7YVK - chains H and I of the 9 polymer chains in the assembly; structure by electron microscopy, 3.20 A resolution.

# Chain H
Name: TH272 Fab heavy chain
Organism: Homo sapiens
Notes: antibody fragment or engineered binder
Amino-acid sequence (119 residues; each row starts with the number of its first residue):
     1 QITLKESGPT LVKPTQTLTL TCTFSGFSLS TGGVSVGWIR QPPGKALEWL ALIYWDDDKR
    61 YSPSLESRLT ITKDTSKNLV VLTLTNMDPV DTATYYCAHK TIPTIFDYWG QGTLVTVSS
Unresolved in the structure: 1
Disulfide bonds: Cys22-Cys97

# Chain I
Name: TH272 Fab light chain
Organism: Homo sapiens
Notes: antibody fragment or engineered binder
Amino-acid sequence (109 residues; numbered 1 to 109; the number before each row is that of its first residue):
     1 QSALTQPASV SGSPGQSITI SCTATSSDVG AYQYVSWYQQ YPGKAPKLMI YEVSKRPSGV
    61 SNRFSGSKSG NTASLTISGL QAEDDAYYYC NSYTTSSVVF GGGTKLTVL
Unresolved in the structure: 1
Disulfide bonds: Cys22-Cys90

# How chain H and chain I interact
Pairs across the interface - 17 pairs, chain H then chain I:
  Ile39(H) - Phe100(I)  hydrophobic
  Ala46(H) - Tyr89(I)  hydrophobic
  Trp49(H) - Ser97(I)
  Trp49(H) - Val98(I)  hydrophobic
  Lys100(H) - Tyr93(I)
  Ile102(H) - Tyr93(I)
  Pro103(H) - Tyr34(I)  hydrophobic
  Thr104(H) - Leu48(I)
  Thr104(H) - Tyr51(I)
  Ile105(H) - Ser36(I)
  Ile105(H) - Tyr38(I)  hydrogen bond (backbone-side chain)
  Ile105(H) - Tyr93(I)  hydrophobic
  Phe106(H) - Tyr38(I)  hydrogen bond (backbone-side chain)
  Asp107(H) - Leu48(I)
  Trp109(H) - Tyr38(I)
  Trp109(H) - Pro46(I)
  Gly110(H) - Ala45(I)
Interface residues without a listed pair, chain H (19 interface residues in all): Gln41, Lys45, Leu47, Pro63, Tyr96, Thr101, Gln111
Interface residues without a listed pair, chain I (17 interface residues in all): Lys44, Asn91, Ser96, Gly101, Gly102

# Summary
Chain H and chain I form an interface of 19 and 17 residues respectively, with 2 hydrogen bonds. Polar pairs
include Ile105(H)-Tyr38(I) and Phe106(H)-Tyr38(I).
Chain H is TH272 Fab heavy chain and chain I is TH272 Fab light chain, both from Homo sapiens; the structure,
Omicron BA.4/5 SARS-CoV-2 S in complex with TH272 Fab, was determined by electron microscopy (same publication
as 7YVE, 7YVF, 7YVL, 8GOU and 8GPY).
